6F2S - chains I and H of the 22 polymer chains in the assembly; structure by electron microscopy, 3.30 A resolution.

[Chain I]
Protein: coat protein subunit I
Source organism: Ageratum yellow vein virus
Reference sequence: W5RUR4 (W5RUR4_9GEMI); numbering as in UniProt (aligned over 55-257)
Amino-acid sequence (203 residues; row label = number of the first residue in the row):
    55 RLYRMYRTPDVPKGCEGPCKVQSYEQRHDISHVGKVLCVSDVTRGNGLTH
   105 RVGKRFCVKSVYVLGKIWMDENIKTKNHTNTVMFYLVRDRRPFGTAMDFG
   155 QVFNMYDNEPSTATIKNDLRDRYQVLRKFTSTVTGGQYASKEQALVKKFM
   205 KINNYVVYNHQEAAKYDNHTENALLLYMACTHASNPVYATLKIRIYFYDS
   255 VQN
What the authors report for this chain:
  - conformationally variable residues (order/disorder transition): Arg55 to Pro63

[Chain H]
Protein: coat protein subunit H
Source organism: Ageratum yellow vein virus
Reference sequence: W5RUR4 (W5RUR4_9GEMI); residues 40-257 here = UniProt positions 40-257
Amino-acid sequence (218 residues; each row starts with the number of its first residue):
    40 NRRRTWTNRPMYRKPRLYRMYRTPDVPKGCEGPCKVQSYEQRHDISHVGK
    90 VLCVSDVTRGNGLTHRVGKRFCVKSVYVLGKIWMDENIKTKNHTNTVMFY
   140 LVRDRRPFGTAMDFGQVFNMYDNEPSTATIKNDLRDRYQVLRKFTSTVTG
   190 GQYASKEQALVKKFMKINNYVVYNHQEAAKYDNHTENALLLYMACTHASN
   240 PVYATLKIRIYFYDSVQN
What the authors report for this chain:
  - binding site for ssDNA loop associated with subunit H: Arg41
  - conformationally variable residues (order/disorder transition): Asn40 to Pro63

[How chain I and chain H interact]
Residue-residue contacts (43; chain I residue first):
  Asn131(I) with Lys128(H), hydrogen bond (backbone-side chain); Gly190(H), hydrogen bond (side chain-backbone); Gln191(H), hydrogen bond (side chain-backbone); Tyr192(H); Ser194(H)
  His132(I) with Lys128(H); Glu196(H)
  Thr133(I) with Ser194(H); Lys195(H); Glu196(H), hydrogen bond (side chain-backbone); Gln197(H), hydrogen bond (side chain-backbone)
  Asn134(I) with Gln197(H)
  Thr135(I) with Leu199(H)
  Met137(I) with Leu199(H), hydrophobic
  Asn158(I) with Glu79(H), hydrogen bond; Lys246(H), hydrogen bond (backbone-side chain); Arg248(H)
  Met159(I) with Glu79(H)
  Tyr160(I) with Glu79(H), hydrogen bond (backbone-side chain); Gln80(H); Arg81(H)
  Glu163(I) with Lys120(H), salt bridge
  Ser165(I) with Leu118(H); Gly119(H); Lys120(H)
  Thr166(I) with Leu118(H); Gly119(H); Thr244(H); Lys246(H), hydrogen bond (backbone-side chain)
  Thr168(I) with Leu118(H); Lys246(H), hydrogen bond; Arg248(H), hydrogen bond
  Asn171(I) with Val75(H)
  Arg174(I) with Val75(H); Arg248(H)
  Lys182(I) with Tyr116(H)
  Thr184(I) with Leu199(H)
  Gly190(I) with Tyr192(H)
  Gln191(I) with Tyr192(H)
  Tyr192(I) with Tyr192(H), hydrophobic
  Thr235(I) with Gln197(H), hydrogen bond
  His236(I) with Glu125(H), salt bridge; Glu196(H), salt bridge
Interface residues without a listed pair, chain I (25 interface residues in all): Ala167, Asp175, Ala193
Interface residues without a listed pair, chain H (25 interface residues in all): Arg41, Arg42, Ala193, Leu245

[Summary]
Chain I and chain H each contribute 25 residues to their interface; the contacts include 12 hydrogen bonds and
3 salt bridges. Among the polar pairs are Glu163(I)-Lys120(H), His236(I)-Glu125(H) and His236(I)-Glu196(H).
From the paper: a binding site for ssDNA loop associated with subunit H at Arg41(H); conformational
variability at Arg55(I) and Asn40(H).
Chain I is coat protein subunit I and chain H is coat protein subunit H, both from Ageratum yellow vein virus;
the structure, CryoEM structure of Ageratum Yellow Vein virus (AYVV), was determined by electron microscopy.
